PDB entry 4RAN | X-ray diffraction, 2.55 A resolution | chains A and C of the 4 polymer chains in the assembly

== Chain A (and C) ==
Name: Hypoxanthine-guanine phosphoribosyltransferase
From: Homo sapiens
Notes: EC 2.4.2.8; chain C of this document is another copy of the same molecule, construct and numbering; everything in this record applies to it too
UniProtKB: P00492 (HPRT_HUMAN); residues 1-217 here correspond to UniProt positions 2-218 (UniProt number = residue number + 1)
Amino-acid sequence (217 residues; row label = number of the first residue in the row):
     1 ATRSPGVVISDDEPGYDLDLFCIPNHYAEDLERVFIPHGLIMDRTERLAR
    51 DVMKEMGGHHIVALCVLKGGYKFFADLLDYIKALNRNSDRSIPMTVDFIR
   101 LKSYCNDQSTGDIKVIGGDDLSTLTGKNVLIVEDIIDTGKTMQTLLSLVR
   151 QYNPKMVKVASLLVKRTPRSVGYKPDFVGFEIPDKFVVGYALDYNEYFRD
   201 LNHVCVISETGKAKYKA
Unresolved in the structure: 1-2, 103-114, 120-121 (chain C: 1-3, 102-113)
Metal / ion sites: Mg2+: E133, D134
Residues lining bound ligands: 3L6 ((2-{[2-(2-amino-6-oxo-1,6-dihydro-9H-purin-9-yl)ethyl](3-aminopropyl)amino}ethyl)phosphonic acid): K102, I135, I136, D137, T138, G139, K140, T141, K165, K185, F186, V187, L192, D193
UniProt features mapped onto this chain:
  - active site: D137 (Proton acceptor)
  - binding site (GMP): K68, E133 to T141, K165, K185 to V187, D193
  - binding site (Mg(2+)): D193
  - modified residue: A1 (N-acetylalanine), K102 (N6-acetyllysine), T141 (Phosphothreonine)
  - cross-link: K114 (Glycyl lysine isopeptide (Lys-Gly) (interchain with G-Cter in SUMO1))

== Chain A / chain C interface ==
Residue-residue contacts (59):
  C22(A) - R86(C)
  I23(A) - R86(C)
  P24(A) - N85(C)
  P24(A) - R86(C)
  N25(A) - N85(C)
  N25(A) - S88(C)  hydrogen bond (side chain-backbone)
  N25(A) - D89(C)
  N25(A) - R90(C)
  N25(A) - S91(C)  hydrogen bond (backbone-side chain)
  H26(A) - S91(C)  hydrogen bond
  H26(A) - I92(C)
  H26(A) - P93(C)
  H60(A) - Y197(C)
  L67(A) - L67(C)  hydrophobic
  K68(A) - V96(C)  hydrogen bond (side chain-backbone)
  K68(A) - D97(C)  salt bridge
  K68(A) - D119(C)  salt bridge
  Y71(A) - F98(C)  hydrophobic
  K72(A) - D79(C)  salt bridge
  K72(A) - K82(C)
  L78(A) - Y71(C)
  D79(A) - K72(C)  salt bridge
  K82(A) - K72(C)
  K82(A) - D200(C)
  K82(A) - N202(C)  hydrogen bond
  N85(A) - P24(C)
  N85(A) - N25(C)
  R86(A) - C22(C)
  R86(A) - I23(C)
  R86(A) - P24(C)
  R86(A) - N202(C)
  S88(A) - N25(C)
  D89(A) - N25(C)  hydrogen bond (backbone-side chain)
  R90(A) - N25(C)
  S91(A) - N25(C)  hydrogen bond
  S91(A) - H26(C)  hydrogen bond
  I92(A) - H26(C)
  P93(A) - H26(C)
  P93(A) - D200(C)
  M94(A) - D200(C)  hydrogen bond (backbone-side chain)
  T95(A) - E196(C)  hydrogen bond (side chain-backbone)
  V96(A) - K68(C)  hydrogen bond (backbone-side chain)
  V96(A) - R199(C)
  D97(A) - K68(C)  salt bridge
  F98(A) - Y71(C)  hydrophobic
  R100(A) - G118(C)
  R100(A) - D119(C)  salt bridge
  I116(A) - G117(C)
  D119(A) - R100(C)  salt bridge
  E196(A) - T95(C)
  Y197(A) - H60(C)
  R199(A) - V96(C)
  D200(A) - K82(C)
  D200(A) - P93(C)
  D200(A) - M94(C)  hydrogen bond (side chain-backbone)
  L201(A) - K82(C)
  N202(A) - D79(C)
  N202(A) - K82(C)  hydrogen bond
  N202(A) - R86(C)
Also at the interface, not in a pair above, chain A (38 interface residues in all): F74, A75, N87
Also at the interface, not in a pair above, chain C (40 interface residues in all): Y27, F74, A75, L78, N87, L201

== Summary ==
38 residues of chain A face 40 of chain C across their interface, with 13 hydrogen bonds and 7 salt bridges.
Polar pairs include K68(A)-D97(C), K68(A)-D119(C) and K72(A)-D79(C). Ligands of chain A: compound 3L6.
Both chains are Hypoxanthine-guanine phosphoribosyltransferase (Homo sapiens). Entry 4RAN (Aza-acyclic
nucleoside phosphonates containing a second phosphonate group as inhibitors of the human, Plasmodium
falciparum and ...) was determined by X-ray diffraction together with 4RAB, 4RAC, 4RAD, 4RAO and 4RAQ from the
same study.
